PDB entry 7U52 | electron microscopy, 3.40 A resolution | chains D and I of the 10 polymer chains in the assembly

Chain D:
Molecule: Histone H2B type 1-C/E/F/G/I
Source organism: Homo sapiens
UniProt: P62807 (H2B1C_HUMAN); residues 1-125 here correspond to UniProt positions 2-126 (UniProt number = residue number + 1)
Chain sequence (125 residues; each row starts with the number of its first residue):
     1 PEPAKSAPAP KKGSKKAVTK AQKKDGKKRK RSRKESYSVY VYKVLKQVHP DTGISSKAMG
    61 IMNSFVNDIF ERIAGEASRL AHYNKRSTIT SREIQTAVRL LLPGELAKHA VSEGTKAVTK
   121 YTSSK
Not modelled in the structure: 1-33, 124-125
Swiss-Prot annotation at these positions:
  - modified residue: Pro-1 (N-acetylproline), Glu-2 (ADP-ribosyl glutamic acid), Lys-5 (N6-(2-hydroxyisobutyryl)lysine), Ser-6 (ADP-ribosylserine), Lys-11 (N6-(beta-hydroxybutyryl)lysine), Lys-12 (N6-(2-hydroxyisobutyryl)lysine), Ser-14 (Phosphoserine), Lys-15 (N6-acetyllysine), Lys-16 (N6-(beta-hydroxybutyryl)lysine), Lys-20 (N6-(2-hydroxyisobutyryl)lysine), Lys-23 (N6-(2-hydroxyisobutyryl)lysine), Lys-24 (N6-(2-hydroxyisobutyryl)lysine), Lys-34 (N6-(2-hydroxyisobutyryl)lysine), Glu-35 (PolyADP-ribosyl glutamic acid), Ser-36 (Phosphoserine), Lys-43 (N6-(2-hydroxyisobutyryl)lysine), Lys-46 (N6-(2-hydroxyisobutyryl)lysine), Lys-57 (N6,N6-dimethyllysine), Arg-79 (Dimethylated arginine), Lys-85 (N6,N6,N6-trimethyllysine) and 6 more in UniProt
  - glycosylation: Ser-112 (O-linked (GlcNAc) serine)
  - cross-link (Glycyl lysine isopeptide (Lys-Gly)): Lys-5 (interchain with G-Cter in SUMO2), Lys-20 (interchain with G-Cter in SUMO2), Lys-34 (interchain with G-Cter in ubiquitin), Lys-120 (interchain with G-Cter in ubiquitin)

Chain I:
Molecule: 147-nt DNA strand
Sequence (147 nucleotides; each row starts with the number of its first residue):
     1 ATCGAGAATC CCGGTGCCGA GGCCGCTCAA TTGGTCGTAG ACAGCTCTAG CACCGCTTAA
    61 ACGCACGTAC GCGCTGTCCC CCGCGTTTTA ACCGCCAAGG GGATTACTCC CTAGTCTCCA
   121 GGCACGTGTC AGATATATAC ATXCGAT
Not modelled in the structure: 1, 147
Modified residues: 3DR (1',2'-dideoxyribofuranose-5'-phosphate) at position 143

Interface between chain D and chain I:
Contacting residue pairs (13; chain D residue first):
  Tyr-42(D) with DG21(I), phosphate contact; DG22(I), hydrogen bond to the phosphate
  Gly-53(D) with DG21(I), phosphate contact
  Ile-54(D) with DA20(I), sugar contact; DG21(I), phosphate contact
  Ser-55(D) with DA20(I), hydrogen bond to the phosphate
  Ser-56(D) with DA20(I), hydrogen bond to the phosphate
  Lys-85(D) with DG40(I), phosphate contact
  Arg-86(D) with DG40(I), phosphate contact; DA41(I), salt bridge to the phosphate
  Ser-87(D) with DA39(I), phosphate contact; DG40(I), hydrogen bond to the phosphate
  Thr-88(D) with DG40(I), phosphate contact
Other interface residues (no listed pair), chain D (10 interface residues in all): Lys-57

In short:
Chain D and chain I form an interface of 10 and 6 residues respectively, with 4 hydrogen bonds and 1 salt
bridge. Polar pairs include Tyr-42(D)/DG22(I), Ser-55(D)/DA20(I) and Ser-56(D)/DA20(I).
Chain D is Histone H2B type 1-C/E/F/G/I (Homo sapiens) and chain I is a 147-nt DNA strand; the structure,
nucleosome core particle with AP-site at SHL-6.5, was determined by electron microscopy, deposited together
with 7U50, 7U51 and 7U53.
